PDB entry 3LB1 | X-ray diffraction, 1.76 A resolution | chains A and B

# Chain A (and B)
Name: Dehaloperoxidase A
From: Amphitrite ornata
Notes: chain B of this document is another copy of the same molecule, construct and numbering; everything in this record applies to it too
Reference sequence: Q9NAV8 (Q9NAV8_9ANNE); residues 1-137 here correspond to UniProt positions 2-138 (UniProt number = residue number + 1)
Sequence (137 residues; each row starts with the number of its first residue):
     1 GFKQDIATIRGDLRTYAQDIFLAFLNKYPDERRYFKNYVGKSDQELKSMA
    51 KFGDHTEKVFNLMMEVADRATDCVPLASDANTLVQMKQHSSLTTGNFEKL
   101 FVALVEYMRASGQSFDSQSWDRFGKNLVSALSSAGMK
Metal / ion sites: heme Fe near His-89 (its only coordinating residue here)
Ligand contacts:
  - heme (HEM): Phe-24, Glu-31, Tyr-34, Phe-35, Asp-54, His-55, Lys-58, Val-59, Leu-62, Met-63, Leu-83, Met-86, Gln-88, His-89, Leu-92, Asn-96, Phe-97, Leu-100, Phe-101, Leu-127
  - 4-iodophenol (IOL): Phe-21, Phe-35, Tyr-38, His-55, Thr-56, Val-59, Leu-100
From the paper describing this entry:
  - binding site for 4-iodophenol: Tyr-38, His-55
  - conformationally variable residues (side-chain flip): His-55
  - mutagenesis - H55V: abolished catalytic activity (citing earlier work)
  - catalytic residues: His-55 (citing earlier work)

# How chain A and chain B interact
Contacting residue pairs (13; chain A residue first):
  Asn-26(A) / Gly-1(B)  hydrogen bond (side chain-backbone)
  Asn-26(A) / Ser-114(B)  hydrogen bond (backbone-side chain)
  Lys-27(A) / Ser-114(B)
  Pro-29(A) / Asp-116(B)
  Asp-30(A) / Gln-118(B)  hydrogen bond
  Arg-32(A) / Gly-1(B)
  Val-39(A) / Asp-72(B)
  Gly-40(A) / Lys-3(B)
  Lys-41(A) / Lys-3(B)
  Ser-42(A) / Lys-3(B)
  Ser-42(A) / Gln-4(B)
  Asp-43(A) / Gln-4(B)  hydrogen bond (backbone-side chain)
  Gln-44(A) / Gln-4(B)

# Overview
11 residues of chain A face 7 of chain B across their interface, with 4 hydrogen bonds. Polar contacts include
Asn-26(A)/Gly-1(B), Asn-26(A)/Ser-114(B) and Asp-30(A)/Gln-118(B). Ligands of chain A: heme and 4-iodophenol.
The paper reports the catalytic residue His-55(A); H55V of chain A abolishes catalytic activity.
Chain A and chain B are both Dehaloperoxidase A (Amphitrite ornata); the structure, Two-site competitive
inhibition in dehaloperoxidase-hemoglobin, was determined by X-ray diffraction together with 3LB2, 3LB3 and
3LB4 from the same study.
